8SSP - chains A and B; structure by X-ray diffraction, 2.60 A resolution.

[Chain A]
Molecule: Aurora kinase A
Source organism: Homo sapiens
Notes: EC 2.7.11.1
UniProtKB: O14965 (AURKA_HUMAN); residue numbers follow UniProt; this construct covers 122-403
Amino-acid sequence (284 residues; each row starts with the number of its first residue):
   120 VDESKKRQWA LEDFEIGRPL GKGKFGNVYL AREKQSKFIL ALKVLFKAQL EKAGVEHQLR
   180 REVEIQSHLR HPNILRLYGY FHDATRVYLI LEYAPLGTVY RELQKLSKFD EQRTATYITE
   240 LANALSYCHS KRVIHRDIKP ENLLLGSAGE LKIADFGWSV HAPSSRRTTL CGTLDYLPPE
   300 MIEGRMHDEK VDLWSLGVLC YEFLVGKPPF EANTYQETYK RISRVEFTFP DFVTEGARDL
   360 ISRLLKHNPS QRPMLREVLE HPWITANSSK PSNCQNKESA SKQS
Unresolved in the structure: 120-125, 390-403
Differences from the reference sequence: expression tag (120-121)
UniProt features mapped onto this chain:
  - region: His280 to Leu293 (Activation segment)
  - active site: Asp256 (Proton acceptor)
  - binding site (ATP): Lys143, Lys162, Glu211 to Ala213, Glu260, Asn261, Asp274
  - modified residue: Thr287 (Phosphothreonine), Thr288 (Phosphothreonine), Ser342 (Phosphoserine)
  - cross-link: Lys258 (Glycyl lysine isopeptide (Lys-Gly) (interchain with G-Cter in SUMO2))
  - natural variant: Ser155 (S155R: In a colorectal adenocarcinoma sample), Val174 (V174M: In a metastatic melanoma sample)
  - mutagenesis: Lys162 (K162R: Loss of kinase activity), Phe165 (F165A: Decreases the interaction with phosphatase type 1 isoforms), Gly198 (G198N: Reduces interaction with TPX2. Reduces kinase activity tenfold. Promotes interaction with the AURKB binding partners INCENP and BIRC5 that are normally not bound by AURKA), Arg205 (R205A: Reduces ubiquitination and proteasomal degradation), Asp274 (D274N: Abolishes cilia disassembly and kinase activity), Thr287 (T287A: No direct effect on catalytic activity; T287E: Enhances interaction with TPX2), Thr288 (T288A: Reduces cilia disassembly and kinase activity; T288D: Mimics phosphorylation state and increases kinase activity), Cys290 (C290A: Enhances stability; when associated with A-393), Tyr334 (Y334A: Reduces binding to MYCN), Gln335 (Q335A: Reduces binding to MYCN), Phe346 (F346A: Decreases the interaction with phosphatase type 1 isoforms), Cys393 (C393A: Enhances stability; when associated with A-290)
Ligand contacts: Danusertib (627; N-[(3E)-5-[(2R)-2-methoxy-2-phenylacetyl]pyrrolo[3,4-c]pyrazol-3(5h)-ylidene]-4-(4-methylpiperazin-1-yl)benzamide): Leu139, Gly140, Lys141, Gly142, Val147, Ala160, Lys162, Leu194, Leu210, Glu211, Tyr212, Ala213, Pro214, Leu215, Gly216, Thr217, Glu260, Asn261, Leu263, Ala273
What the authors report for this chain:
  - conformationally variable residues (side-chain flip): Lys162, Asp274
  - binding site for Danusertib: Lys162

[Chain B]
Molecule: Mb1
Source organism: synthetic construct
Amino-acid sequence (96 residues; each row starts with the number of its first residue):
     1 GSVSSVPTKL EVVAATPTSL LISWDAQTYQ MYDYVSYYRI TYGETGGNSP VQEFTVPGYY
    61 STATISGLKP GVDYTITVYA EGYYSSYSPI SINYRT
Unresolved in the structure: 1-8

[Chain A / chain B interface]
Pairs across the interface - 38 pairs, chain A then chain B:
  Arg126(A) - Tyr84(B)
  Gln127(A) - Tyr83(B)
  Gln127(A) - Tyr84(B)
  Trp128(A) - Tyr84(B)  hydrogen bond (backbone-side chain)
  Lys166(A) - Tyr32(B)
  Glu170(A) - Tyr32(B)  hydrogen bond
  Glu175(A) - Met31(B)
  Glu175(A) - Tyr32(B)  hydrogen bond (side chain-backbone)
  Glu175(A) - Tyr34(B)  hydrogen bond
  Leu178(A) - Tyr34(B)
  Arg179(A) - Tyr29(B)
  Arg179(A) - Gln30(B)  hydrogen bond (side chain-backbone)
  Arg179(A) - Asp33(B)  hydrogen bond (side chain-backbone)
  Arg179(A) - Tyr34(B)
  Val182(A) - Tyr34(B)  hydrophobic
  Glu183(A) - Tyr34(B)
  Glu183(A) - Val35(B)  hydrogen bond (side chain-backbone)
  Glu183(A) - Tyr59(B)
  Ile184(A) - Tyr59(B)  hydrophobic
  Ser186(A) - Tyr83(B)
  His187(A) - Ser36(B)  hydrogen bond (side chain-backbone)
  His187(A) - Tyr59(B)
  His187(A) - Tyr83(B)
  Tyr199(A) - Tyr32(B)  hydrogen bond (side chain-backbone)
  Tyr199(A) - Asp33(B)
  Tyr199(A) - Tyr34(B)  hydrogen bond (side chain-backbone)
  Tyr199(A) - Tyr83(B)  hydrophobic
  Tyr199(A) - Tyr84(B)  hydrogen bond (backbone-side chain)
  Phe200(A) - Tyr84(B)
  His201(A) - Tyr32(B)  hydrogen bond (side chain-backbone)
  Val206(A) - Tyr32(B)  hydrophobic
  His280(A) - Tyr59(B)
  His280(A) - Tyr60(B)
  Pro282(A) - Thr62(B)
  Ser283(A) - Tyr59(B)
  Ser283(A) - Tyr60(B)
  Ser283(A) - Ser61(B)  hydrogen bond (side chain-backbone)
  Ser283(A) - Thr62(B)
Interface residues without a listed pair, chain A (23 interface residues in all): Leu169, Lys250, Val252
Interface residues without a listed pair, chain B (16 interface residues in all): Pro57, Gly58

[Overview]
23 residues of chain A and 16 residues of chain B are in contact, with 13 hydrogen bonds. Polar contacts
include Trp128(A)-Tyr84(B), Glu170(A)-Tyr32(B) and Glu175(A)-Tyr32(B). Bound to chain A: Danusertib. From the
paper: a binding site for Danusertib at Lys162(A); conformational variability at Lys162(A) and Asp274(A).
Here chain A is Aurora kinase A (Homo sapiens) and chain B is Mb1 (synthetic construct). Entry 8SSP (AurA
bound to danusertib and activating monobody Mb1) was determined by X-ray diffraction, deposited together with
8SSN and 8SSO.
